Entry 7C4B (X-ray diffraction, 2.10 A resolution); this record covers chain A.

# Chain A
Name: CCHC-type domain-containing protein
Organism: Trypanosoma brucei brucei (strain 927/4 GUTat10.1)
UniProt: Q38DE2 (Q38DE2_TRYB2); numbering as in UniProt (aligned over 40-390)
Amino-acid sequence (351 residues; numbered 40 to 390; the number before each row is that of its first residue):
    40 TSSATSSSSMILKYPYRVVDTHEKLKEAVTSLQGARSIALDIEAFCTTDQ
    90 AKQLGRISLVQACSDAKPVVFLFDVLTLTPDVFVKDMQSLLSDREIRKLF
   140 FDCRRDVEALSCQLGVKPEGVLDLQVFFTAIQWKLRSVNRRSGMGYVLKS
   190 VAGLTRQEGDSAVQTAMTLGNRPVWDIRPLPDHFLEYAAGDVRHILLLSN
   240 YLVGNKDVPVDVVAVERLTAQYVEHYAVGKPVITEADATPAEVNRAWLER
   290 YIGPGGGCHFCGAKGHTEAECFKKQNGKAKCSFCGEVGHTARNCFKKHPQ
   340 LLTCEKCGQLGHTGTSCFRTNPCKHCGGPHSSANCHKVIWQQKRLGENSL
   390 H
Disordered / not traced: 40-44, 342-390
Modified / non-standard residues: Mse49, Mse126, Mse183, Mse206 (selenomethionine; parent Met)
Ion coordination: Mn2+ site 1 near D80 (its only coordinating residue here); Mn2+ site 2: D80, D230; Zn2+ site 1: C297, C300, H305, C310; Zn2+ site 2: C320, C323, H328, C333
Small-molecule neighbours: uridine-5'-monophosphate (U5P): G304, H305, E309, C310, F311
What the authors report for this chain:
  - binding site for uridine-5'-monophosphate: H305, E309, F311
  - mutagenesis - D141E, S181A, Y185A, H305A, F311A, H328A: decreased catalytic activity on RNA1
  - mutagenesis - F334A, H351A, H369A: unchanged catalytic activity on RNA1
  - mutagenesis - D141A: decreased expression
  - mutagenesis - Q164A, R179A, D230A: decreased catalytic activity
  - mutagenesis - D80A, E82A: abolished catalytic activity

# Summary
Chain A binds uridine-5'-monophosphate. D80 and D230 form the Mn2+ site 2. C297, C300, H305 and C310 form the
Zn2+ site 1. From the paper: a binding site for uridine-5'-monophosphate at H305, E309 and F311; D141E, S181A
and Y185A, among others, reduce catalytic activity on RNA1; 15 substitutions were tested in all.
Chain A is CCHC-type domain-containing protein (Trypanosoma brucei brucei (strain 927/4 GUTat10.1)); the
structure, The crystal structure of Trypanosoma brucei RNase D : UMP complex, was determined by X-ray
diffraction together with 7C42, 7C43, 7C45, 7C47 and 7C4C from the same study.
